Entry 9IVG (electron microscopy, 3.00 A resolution); this record covers chains A and B of the 6 polymer chains in the assembly.

Chain A:
Name: Guanine nucleotide-binding protein G(i) subunit alpha-1, Guanine nucleotide-binding protein G(s) subunit alpha isoforms short
Source organism: Homo sapiens
UniProt: chimeric construct of P63096, P63092: residues 8-26 from P63096 (GNAI1_HUMAN) positions 1-19 (UniProt number = residue number - 7); residues 27-83 from P63092 positions 27-67 (offset varies); residues 84-204 from P63096 (GNAI1_HUMAN) positions 61-181 (UniProt number = residue number - 23); residues 205-253 from P63092 positions 205-253 (same numbers); residues 264-394 from P63092 positions 264-394 (same numbers)
Sequence (361 residues; numbered 8 to 394; 26 numbers in that range are skipped by the numbering (no residue carries them; nothing is unmodelled there); the number before each row is that of its first residue):
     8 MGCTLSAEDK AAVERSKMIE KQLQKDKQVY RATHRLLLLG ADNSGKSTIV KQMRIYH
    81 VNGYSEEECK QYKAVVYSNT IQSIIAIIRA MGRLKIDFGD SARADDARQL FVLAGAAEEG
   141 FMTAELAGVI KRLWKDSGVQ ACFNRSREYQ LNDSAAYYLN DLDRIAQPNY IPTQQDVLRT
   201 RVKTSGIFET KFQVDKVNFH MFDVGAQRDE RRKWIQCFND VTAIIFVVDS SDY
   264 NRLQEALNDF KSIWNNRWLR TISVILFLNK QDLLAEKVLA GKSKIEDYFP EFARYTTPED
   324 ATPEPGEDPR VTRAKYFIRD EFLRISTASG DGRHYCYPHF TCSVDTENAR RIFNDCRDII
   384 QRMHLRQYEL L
Disordered / not traced: 8-10, 81-193
Sequence notes: conflict Asp49 (Gly in P63092), Asn50 (Glu in P63092), Tyr63 (Leu in P63092), Ala226 (Gly in P63092), Asp249 (Ala in P63092), Asp252 (Ser in P63092), Asp272 (Leu in P63092), Ser366 (Ala in P63092), Ala372 (Ile in P63092), Ile375 (Val in P63092)
Curated features (UniProtKB/Swiss-Prot):
  - lipidation: Gly9 (N-myristoyl glycine), Cys10 (S-palmitoyl cysteine)
  - region: Asp196 to Thr204 (G2 motif)
  - binding site (GTP): Ser174, Leu198 to Thr204
  - binding site (Mg(2+)): Thr204
  - modified residue: Arg201 (ADP-ribosylarginine)

Chain B:
Name: Guanine nucleotide-binding protein G(I)/G(S)/G(T) subunit beta-1
Source organism: Homo sapiens
UniProt: P62873 (GBB1_HUMAN); residues 2-340 here = UniProt positions 2-340
Sequence (345 residues; numbered -4 to 340; the number before each row is that of its first residue; numbers below 1 keep their minus sign (Met-4 is residue -4)):
    -4 MGSLLQSELD QLRQEAEQLK NQIRDARKAC ADATLSQITN NIDPVGRIQM RTRRTLRGHL
    56 AKIYAMHWGT DSRLLVSASQ DGKLIIWDSY TTNKVHAIPL RSSWVMTCAY APSGNYVACG
   116 GLDNICSIYN LKTREGNVRV SRELAGHTGY LSCCRFLDDN QIVTSSGDTT CALWDIETGQ
   176 QTTTFTGHTG DVMSLSLAPD TRLFVSGACD ASAKLWDVRE GMCRQTFTGH ESDINAICFF
   236 PNGNAFATGS DDATCRLFDL RADQELMTYS HDNIICGITS VSFSKSGRLL LAGYDDFNCN
   296 VWDALKADRA GVLAGHDNRV SCLGVTDDGM AVATGSWDSF LKIWN
Disordered / not traced: -4 to 2
Sequence notes: initiating methionine (-4); expression tag (-3 to 1)
Curated features (UniProtKB/Swiss-Prot):
  - modified residue: Ser2 (N-acetylserine), His266 (Phosphohistidine)
  - natural variant: Leu30 (L30F: In MRD42; uncertain significance), Arg52 (R52G: In MRD42), Gly64 (G64V: In MRD42), Asp76 (D76E: In MRD42; D76G: In MRD42), Gly77 (G77S: In MRD42), Lys78 (K78R: In MRD42), Ile80 (I80N: In MRD42; I80T: In MRD42), His91 (H91R: In MRD42; uncertain significance), Ala92 (A92T: In MRD42), Pro94 (P94S: In MRD42), Leu95 (L95P: In MRD42), Arg96 (R96L: In MRD42), 5 further natural variant entries in UniProt

Chain A / chain B interface:
Contacting residue pairs (62):
  Val20(A) - Asn88(B)
  Arg22(A) - Val90(B)  hydrogen bond (side chain-backbone)
  Ser23(A) - Asn88(B)
  Ser23(A) - Lys89(B)
  Ile26(A) - Lys89(B)
  Ile26(A) - Val90(B)
  Ile26(A) - Ala92(B)  hydrophobic
  Glu27(A) - Lys89(B)  salt bridge
  Leu30(A) - Gly53(B)
  Leu30(A) - Ile80(B)  hydrophobic
  Leu30(A) - Lys89(B)
  Leu30(A) - Ala92(B)  hydrophobic
  Asp33(A) - Lys78(B)  salt bridge
  Lys34(A) - Leu55(B)
  Tyr37(A) - Leu55(B)  hydrophobic
  Tyr37(A) - Ala56(B)
  Tyr37(A) - Asp76(B)
  Arg38(A) - Leu55(B)  hydrogen bond (side chain-backbone)
  Thr204(A) - His142(B)
  Thr204(A) - Thr143(B)
  Ser205(A) - Leu117(B)
  Ser205(A) - Asp118(B)
  Ser205(A) - Asn119(B)
  Gly206(A) - Leu117(B)
  Gly206(A) - Asn119(B)
  Ile207(A) - Leu117(B)  hydrophobic
  Phe222(A) - Trp99(B)
  Ala226(A) - Asn119(B)  hydrogen bond (backbone-side chain)
  Ala226(A) - Thr143(B)
  Gln227(A) - Leu117(B)  hydrogen bond (side chain-backbone)
  Gln227(A) - Asn119(B)  hydrogen bond
  Gln227(A) - Tyr145(B)  hydrogen bond (side chain-backbone)
  Arg228(A) - Gly162(B)  hydrogen bond (side chain-backbone)
  Arg228(A) - Asp163(B)
  Arg228(A) - Thr164(B)
  Arg228(A) - Asp186(B)  salt bridge
  Arg232(A) - Cys204(B)
  Arg232(A) - Asp228(B)  salt bridge
  Lys233(A) - Tyr145(B)
  Lys233(A) - Met188(B)
  Lys233(A) - Cys204(B)
  Lys233(A) - Asp228(B)  salt bridge
  Lys233(A) - Asn230(B)
  Lys233(A) - Asp246(B)  salt bridge
  Trp234(A) - Leu117(B)  hydrophobic
  Gln236(A) - Tyr59(B)
  Gln236(A) - Arg314(B)
  Gln236(A) - Trp332(B)
  Cys237(A) - Lys57(B)  hydrogen bond (backbone-side chain)
  Cys237(A) - Tyr59(B)
  Cys237(A) - Gln75(B)
  Cys237(A) - Trp99(B)
  Cys237(A) - Leu117(B)  hydrophobic
  Phe238(A) - Trp99(B)  hydrophobic
  Phe238(A) - Leu117(B)  hydrophobic
  Asn239(A) - Lys57(B)  hydrogen bond
  Asn239(A) - Trp332(B)
  Asp240(A) - Ala56(B)
  Asp240(A) - Lys57(B)  salt bridge
  Trp281(A) - Asp290(B)
  Trp281(A) - Arg314(B)
  Trp281(A) - Trp332(B)  hydrophobic
Also at the interface, not in a pair above, chain A (32 interface residues in all): Ala19, Val202, Glu230, Val241, Arg280
Also at the interface, not in a pair above, chain B (39 interface residues in all): His91, Ser97, Met101, Ile120, Gly144, Thr184, Gly185

In short:
32 residues of chain A and 39 residues of chain B are in contact, with 9 hydrogen bonds and 7 salt bridges.
Among the polar pairs are Glu27(A)-Lys89(B), Asp33(A)-Lys78(B) and Arg228(A)-Asp186(B). From UniProt: 8
GTP-binding residues and Mg2+-binding residue Thr204(A) on chain A.
Here chain A is Guanine nucleotide-binding protein G(i) subunit alpha-1, Guanine nucleotide-binding protein
G(s) subunit alpha isoforms short and chain B is Guanine nucleotide-binding protein G(I)/G(S)/G(T) subunit
beta-1, both from Homo sapiens. Entry 9IVG (Cryo-EM structure of the GLP-1(9-36)-bound human GLP-1R-Gs
complex) was determined by electron microscopy, deposited together with 9IVM.
